2BSQ - chains A and H of the 10 polymer chains in the assembly; structure by X-ray diffraction, 3.00 A resolution.

# Chain A
Protein: Trafficking protein B
From: Neisseria gonorrhoeae
Notes: fragment: pin domain, residues 1-139
Reference sequence: Q5F882 (Q5F882_NEIG1); residue numbers follow UniProt; this construct covers 1-139
Chain sequence (146 residues; each row starts with the number of its first residue):
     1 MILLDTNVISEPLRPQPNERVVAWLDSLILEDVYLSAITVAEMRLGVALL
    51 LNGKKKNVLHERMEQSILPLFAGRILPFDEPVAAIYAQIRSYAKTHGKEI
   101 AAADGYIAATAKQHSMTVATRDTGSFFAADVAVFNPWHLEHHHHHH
Disordered / not traced: 145-146
Construct notes: engineered mutation Leu-139 (Asp in Q5F882)
Swiss-Prot annotation at these positions:
  - binding site (Mg(2+)): Asp-5, Asp-104

# Chain H
Protein: Trafficking protein A
From: Neisseria gonorrhoeae
Notes: fragment: dna-binding protein, residues 2-78
Reference sequence: Q5F881 (Q5F881_NEIG1); numbering as in UniProt (aligned over 2-78)
Chain sequence (77 residues; numbered 2 to 78; the number before each row is that of its first residue):
     2 ASVVIRNLSEATHNAIKFRARAAGRSTEAEIRLILDNIAKAQQTVRLGSM
    52 LASIGQEIGGVELEDVRGRNTDNEVSL
Disordered / not traced: 66-78
Swiss-Prot annotation at these positions:
  - mutagenesis: Arg-7 (R7A: Loss of DNA-binding, still binds FitB)

# Interface between chain A and chain H
Residue-residue contacts (6; chain A residue first):
  Ser-27(A) with Ala-12(H); Asn-15(H), hydrogen bond (backbone-side chain)
  Ile-29(A) with Ala-16(H), hydrophobic
  Glu-31(A) with Phe-19(H)
  Asp-32(A) with Phe-19(H)
  His-142(A) with Glu-11(H), salt bridge

# Summary
Chain A and chain H each contribute 5 residues to their interface, with 1 hydrogen bond and 1 salt bridge.
Polar contacts include His-142(A)/Glu-11(H) and Ser-27(A)/Asn-15(H). From UniProt: Mg2+-binding residues
Asp-5(A) and Asp-104(A) on chain A; one mutagenesis site on chain H.
Chain A is Trafficking protein B and chain H is Trafficking protein A, both from Neisseria gonorrhoeae; the
structure, FitAB bound to DNA, was determined by X-ray diffraction (same publication as 2H1C and 2H1O).
